Entry 5VOZ (electron microscopy, 7.60 A resolution (low resolution: residue-level contacts below are approximate; hydrogen-bond / salt-bridge calls are withheld)); this record covers chains W and X of the 33 polymer chains in the assembly.

Chain W (and X):
Protein: V-type proton ATPase subunit c
Organism: Saccharomyces cerevisiae (strain ATCC 204508 / S288c)
Notes: chain X of this document is another copy of the same molecule, construct and numbering; everything in this record applies to it too
UniProt: P25515 (VATL1_YEAST); residues 1-160 here = UniProt positions 1-160
Sequence (160 residues; numbered 1 to 160; the number before each row is that of its first residue):
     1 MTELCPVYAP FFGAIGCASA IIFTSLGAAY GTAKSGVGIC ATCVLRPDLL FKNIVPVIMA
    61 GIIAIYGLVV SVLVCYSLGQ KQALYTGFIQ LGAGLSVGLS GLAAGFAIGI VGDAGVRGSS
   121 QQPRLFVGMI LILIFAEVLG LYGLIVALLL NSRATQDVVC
Unresolved in the structure: 1-8, 159-160
Curated features (UniProtKB/Swiss-Prot):
  - site: E137 (Essential for proton translocation)
  - mutagenesis: E137 (E137D: Partial inactivation; E137Q/V/K: Inactivation)

How chain W and chain X interact:
Pairs across the interface (7; chain W residue first):
  Y85(W) - Q80(X)
  G92(W) - A14(X)
  G92(W) - A18(X)
  A103(W) - A29(X)
  A107(W) - A29(X)
  G118(W) - C40(X)
  R153(W) - G79(X)
Interface residues without a listed pair, chain W (10 interface residues in all): T86, F88, S96, A114
Interface residues without a listed pair, chain X (8 interface residues in all): S25, A33

Summary:
10 residues of chain W face 8 of chain X across their interface. UniProt lists one mutagenesis site on chain
W.
Chain W and chain X are both V-type proton ATPase subunit c (Saccharomyces cerevisiae (strain ATCC 204508 /
S288c)); the structure, Yeast V-ATPase in complex with Legionella pneumophila effector SidK (rotational state
3), was determined by electron microscopy (same publication as 5VOX, 5VOY, 5UF5 and 5UFK).
